PDB entry 9NRB | X-ray diffraction, 2.65 A resolution | chains B and E of the 6 polymer chains in the assembly

# Chain B
Name: Hemagglutinin HA2 chain
Source organism: Influenza A virus
UniProt: A0A6M2RJB8 (A0A6M2RJB8_9INFA); residues 1-173 here correspond to UniProt positions 343-515 (UniProt number = residue number + 342)
Amino-acid sequence (177 residues; numbered 1 to 177; the number before each row is that of its first residue):
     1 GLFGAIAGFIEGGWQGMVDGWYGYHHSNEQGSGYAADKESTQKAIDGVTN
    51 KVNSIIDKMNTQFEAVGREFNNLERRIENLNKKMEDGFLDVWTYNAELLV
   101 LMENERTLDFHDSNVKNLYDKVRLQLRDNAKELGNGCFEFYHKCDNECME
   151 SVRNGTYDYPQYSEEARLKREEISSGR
Not modelled in the structure: 1-5, 175-177
Differences from the reference sequence: expression tag (174-177)
Disulfide bonds: Cys-144/Cys-148

# Chain E
Name: Hemagglutinin HA1 chain
Source organism: Influenza A virus
UniProt: A0A6M2RJB8 (A0A6M2RJB8_9INFA); the construct lacks a stretch of the UniProt sequence, so the offset changes along the chain: 11-55 = UniProt 17-61; 56-83 = UniProt 63-90; 84-96 = UniProt 92-104; 97-125 = UniProt 106-134; 3 more segments
Amino-acid sequence (328 residues; row label = number of the first residue in the row; a row labelled like 125A-125B holds insertion residues (125A, then the next letters in order)):
     8 DPGDQICIGYHANNSTEQVDTIMEKNVTVTHAQDILEKTHNGKLCDLN
   55A G
    56 VKPLILKDCSVAGWLLGNPMCDEFIRVP
   83A E
    84 WSYIVERANPAND
   96A L
    97 CYPGSLNDYEELKHLLSRINHFEKILIIP
125A-125B KS
   126 SWPNHETS
  133A L
   134 GVSAACPYQGTPSFFRNVVWLIKKNDAYPTIKISYNNTNREDLLILWGIH
   184 HSNNAEEQTNLYKNPTTYISVGTSTLNQRLVPKIATRSQVNGLRGRMDFF
   234 WTILKPNDAIHFESNGNFIAPEYAYKI
  260A V
   261 KKGDSTIMKSGVEYGHCNTKCQTPVGAINSSMPFHNIHPLTIGECPKYVK
   311 SNKLVLATGLRNSPQRET
Not modelled in the structure: 324-328
Differences from the reference sequence: expression tag (8-10); engineered mutation Leu-226 (Gln238 in A0A6M2RJB8)
Disulfide bonds: Cys-52/Cys-277, Cys-64/Cys-76, Cys-97/Cys-139, Cys-281/Cys-305
Glycans and other covalent adducts: N-acetylglucosamine (NAG) linked to Asn-169, Asn-289
What the authors report for this chain:
  - mutagenesis - Q226L: unchanged binding to avian-type receptors
  - mutagenesis - Q226L: increased binding to human-type receptors

# Interface between chain B and chain E
Residue-residue contacts - 10 pairs, chain B then chain E:
  Asn-72(B) / Glu-107(E)
  Leu-73(B) / Asp-104(E)
  Leu-73(B) / Glu-107(E)
  Glu-74(B) / Glu-107(E)
  Arg-75(B) / Glu-107(E)  hydrogen bond (backbone-side chain)
  Arg-75(B) / His-110(E)
  Arg-76(B) / Glu-106(E)
  Arg-76(B) / Glu-107(E)  salt bridge
  Arg-76(B) / His-110(E)
  Asp-90(B) / Lys-307(E)  salt bridge
Other interface residues (no listed pair), chain B (8 interface residues in all): Asn-79, Tyr-94
Other interface residues (no listed pair), chain E (7 interface residues in all): Trp-234, Phe-294

# Overview
Chain B and chain E form an interface of 8 and 7 residues respectively, with 1 hydrogen bond and 2 salt
bridges. Polar pairs include Arg-76(B)/Glu-107(E), Asp-90(B)/Lys-307(E) and Arg-75(B)/Glu-107(E). The paper
reports that Q226L of chain E increases binding to human-type receptors; Q226L of chain E leaves binding to
avian-type receptors unchanged.
Here chain B is Hemagglutinin HA2 chain and chain E is Hemagglutinin HA1 chain, both from Influenza A virus.
Entry 9NRB (Crystal structure of H5 hemagglutinin Q226L mutant from the influenza virus
A/duck/France/1611008h/16 with LSTc) was determined by X-ray diffraction together with 9NR2 and 9NR5 from the
same study.
